PDB entry 8ADD | X-ray diffraction, 1.90 A resolution | chain A

== Chain A ==
Molecule: ATP-dependent DNA helicase
From: Danio rerio
Notes: EC 3.6.4.12
UniProtKB: A0A8M9QCC7 (A0A8M9QCC7_DANRE); numbering as in UniProt; present here: 300-321, 323-510
Sequence (213 residues; row label = number of the first residue in the row; note: 299 numbers in that range are skipped by the numbering (no residue carries them; nothing is unmodelled there); numbers below 1 keep their minus sign (Gly-1 is residue -1)):
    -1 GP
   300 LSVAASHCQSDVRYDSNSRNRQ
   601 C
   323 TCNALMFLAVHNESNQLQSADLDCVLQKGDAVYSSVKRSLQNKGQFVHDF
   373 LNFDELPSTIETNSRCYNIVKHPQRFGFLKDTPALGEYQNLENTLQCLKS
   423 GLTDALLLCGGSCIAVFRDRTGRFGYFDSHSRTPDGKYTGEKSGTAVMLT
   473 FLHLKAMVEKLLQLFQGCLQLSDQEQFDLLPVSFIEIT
Disordered / not traced: -1
Glycans and other covalent adducts: covalent link Gln321-Cys601, Thr323-Cys601
Modified positions: Mse328, Mse470, Mse479 (selenomethionine; parent Met); Cys601 (3-sulfinoalanine; CSD)
Differences from the reference sequence: expression tag (-1 to 0); conflict Asp314 (Asn in A0A8M9QCC7)
From the paper describing this entry:
  - catalytic residues: Cys601
  - mutagenesis - F398A, P405A, A406G, L407A: unchanged catalytic activity
  - mutagenesis - F398A/P405A/A406G/L407A: abolished catalytic activity on di-ubiquitin
  - mutagenesis - E377A: decreased catalytic activity
  - mutagenesis - D376A: decreased catalytic activity on RLRGG-AMC
  - mutagenesis - E377A: abolished catalytic activity on RLRGG-AMC
  - mutagenesis - C601A: abolished catalytic activity on K48-linked di-ubiquitin

== Summary ==
From the paper: the catalytic residue Cys601; F398A/P405A/A406G/L407A abolish catalytic activity on
di-ubiquitin; 8 substitutions were tested in all.
Chain A is ATP-dependent DNA helicase (Danio rerio); the structure, Viral tegument-like DUBs, was determined
by X-ray diffraction together with 8ADC from the same study.
